Entry 8JLD (electron microscopy, 2.48 A resolution); this record covers chains H and J of the 10 polymer chains in the assembly.

# Chain H
Molecule: Histone H2B type 1-J
Organism: Homo sapiens
UniProt: P06899 (H2B1J_HUMAN); residues 0-125 here correspond to UniProt positions 1-126 (UniProt number = residue number + 1)
Amino-acid sequence (129 residues; row label = number of the first residue in the row; numbers below 1 keep their minus sign (Gly-3 is residue -3)):
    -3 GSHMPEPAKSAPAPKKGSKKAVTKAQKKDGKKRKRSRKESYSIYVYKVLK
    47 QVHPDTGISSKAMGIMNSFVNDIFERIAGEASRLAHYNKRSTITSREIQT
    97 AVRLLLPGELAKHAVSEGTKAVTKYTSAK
Unresolved in the structure: -3 to 31, 125
Differences from the reference sequence: expression tag (-3 to -1)
UniProt features mapped onto this chain:
  - modified residue: Pro1 (N-acetylproline), Glu2 (ADP-ribosyl glutamic acid), Lys5 (N6-(2-hydroxyisobutyryl)lysine), Ser6 (ADP-ribosylserine), Lys11 (N6-(beta-hydroxybutyryl)lysine), Lys12 (N6-(2-hydroxyisobutyryl)lysine), Ser14 (Phosphoserine), Lys15 (N6-acetyllysine), Lys16 (N6-(beta-hydroxybutyryl)lysine), Lys20 (N6-(2-hydroxyisobutyryl)lysine), Lys23 (N6-(2-hydroxyisobutyryl)lysine), Lys24 (N6-(2-hydroxyisobutyryl)lysine), Lys34 (N6-(2-hydroxyisobutyryl)lysine), Glu35 (PolyADP-ribosyl glutamic acid), Ser36 (Phosphoserine), Lys43 (N6-(2-hydroxyisobutyryl)lysine), Lys46 (N6-(2-hydroxyisobutyryl)lysine), Lys57 (N6,N6-dimethyllysine), Arg79 (Dimethylated arginine), Lys85 (N6,N6,N6-trimethyllysine) and 6 more in UniProt
  - glycosylation: Ser112 (O-linked (GlcNAc) serine)
  - cross-link (Glycyl lysine isopeptide (Lys-Gly)): Lys5 (interchain with G-Cter in SUMO2), Lys20 (interchain with G-Cter in SUMO2), Lys34 (interchain with G-Cter in ubiquitin), Lys120 (interchain with G-Cter in ubiquitin)

# Chain J
Molecule: 145-nt DNA strand
Organism: synthetic construct
Sequence (145 nucleotides; row label = number of the first residue in the row; numbers below 1 keep their minus sign (DA-72 is residue -72)):
   -72 ATCGATGTATATATCTGACACGTGCCTGGAGACTAGGGAGTAATCCCCTT
   -22 GGCGGTTAAAACGCGGGGGACAGCGCGTACGTGCGTTTAAGCGGTGCTAG
    28 AGCTGTCTACGACCAATTGAGCGGCCTCGGCACCGGGATTCTGAT

# Interface between chain H and chain J
Residue-residue contacts - 13 pairs, chain H then chain J:
  Ser32(H) with DC30(J), hydrogen bond to the phosphate
  Arg33(H) with DT-46(J), sugar contact
  Tyr42(H) with DA-53(J), hydrogen bond to the phosphate; DC-52(J), phosphate contact
  Gly53(H) with DA-53(J), phosphate contact
  Ile54(H) with DC-54(J), sugar contact; DA-53(J), phosphate contact
  Ser56(H) with DC-54(J), hydrogen bond to the phosphate
  Arg86(H) with DA-34(J), salt bridge to the phosphate; DG-33(J), salt bridge to the phosphate
  Ser87(H) with DG-35(J), phosphate contact; DA-34(J), hydrogen bond to the phosphate
  Thr88(H) with DA-34(J), hydrogen bond to the phosphate
Interface residues without a listed pair, chain H (12 interface residues in all): Glu35, Ser55, Lys85
Interface residues without a listed pair, chain J (10 interface residues in all): DC-47, DG-45

# Summary
12 residues of chain H and 10 residues of chain J are in contact; the contacts include 5 hydrogen bonds and 2
salt bridges. Among the polar pairs are Ser32(H)-DC30(J), Tyr42(H)-DA-53(J) and Ser56(H)-DC-54(J).
Here chain H is Histone H2B type 1-J (Homo sapiens) and chain J is a 145-nt DNA strand (synthetic construct).
Entry 8JLD (Cryo-EM structure of the 145 bp human nucleosome containing acetylated H3 tail) was determined by
electron microscopy, deposited together with 8JL9, 8JLA and 8JLB.
